6F2R - chains C and D of the 7 polymer chains in the assembly; structure by X-ray diffraction, 3.90 A resolution.

== Chain C ==
Name: HspB2, Heat shock protein beta-2
Organism: Homo sapiens
UniProt: Q16082 (HSPB2_HUMAN); residues 66-182 here = UniProt positions 66-182
Sequence (203 residues; numbered 20 to 182 plus 65 insertion-coded residues; 25 numbers in that range are skipped by the numbering (no residue carries them; nothing is unmodelled there); the number before each row is that of its first residue; a row labelled like 43A-43Z holds insertion residues (43A, then the next letters in order); X marks 21 residues of unknown identity (built as UNK)):
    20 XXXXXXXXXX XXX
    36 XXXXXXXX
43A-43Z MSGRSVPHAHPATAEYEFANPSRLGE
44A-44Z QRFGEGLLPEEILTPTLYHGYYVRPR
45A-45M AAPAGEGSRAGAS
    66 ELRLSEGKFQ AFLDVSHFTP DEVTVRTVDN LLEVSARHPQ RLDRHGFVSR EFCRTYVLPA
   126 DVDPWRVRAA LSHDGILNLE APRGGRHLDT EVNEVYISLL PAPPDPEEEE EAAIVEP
Not modelled in the structure: 43A-43Z, 44A-44Z, 45A-45M, 166-182

== Chain D ==
Name: Heat shock protein beta-2
Organism: Homo sapiens
UniProt: Q16082 (HSPB2_HUMAN); residues 1-182 here = UniProt positions 1-182
Sequence (182 residues; each row starts with the number of its first residue):
     1 MSGRSVPHAH PATAEYEFAN PSRLGEQRFG EGLLPEEILT PTLYHGYYVR PRAAPAGEGS
    61 RAGASELRLS EGKFQAFLDV SHFTPDEVTV RTVDNLLEVS ARHPQRLDRH GFVSREFCRT
   121 YVLPADVDPW RVRAALSHDG ILNLEAPRGG RHLDTEVNEV YISLLPAPPD PEEEEEAAIV
   181 EP
Not modelled in the structure: 1-69, 150-182

== How chain C and chain D interact ==
Pairs across the interface (17; chain C residue first):
  Phe112(C) - Arg119(D)
  Phe112(C) - Thr120(D)  hydrogen bond (backbone-backbone)
  Val113(C) - Cys118(D)
  Val113(C) - Arg119(D)
  Ser114(C) - Phe117(D)
  Ser114(C) - Cys118(D)  hydrogen bond (backbone-backbone)
  Arg115(C) - Glu116(D)
  Glu116(C) - Arg115(D)
  Glu116(C) - Glu116(D)  hydrogen bond (backbone-backbone)
  Phe117(C) - Ser114(D)
  Cys118(C) - Val113(D)
  Cys118(C) - Ser114(D)  hydrogen bond (backbone-backbone)
  Arg119(C) - Phe112(D)
  Arg119(C) - Val113(D)
  Thr120(C) - Gly111(D)
  Thr120(C) - Phe112(D)  hydrogen bond (backbone-backbone)
  Tyr121(C) - His110(D)
Other interface residues (no listed pair), chain C (11 interface residues in all): Val122
Other interface residues (no listed pair), chain D (20 interface residues in all): Phe77, Leu78, Asp79, His82, Phe83, Arg109, Ser137, His138, Asp139
Interface features reported in the paper:
  - interface residues, chain C: UNK_36(C)

== In short ==
The interface between chain C and chain D involves 11 residues on one side and 20 on the other; the contacts
include 5 hydrogen bonds. The backbones hydrogen-bond at Phe112(C)-Thr120(D), Ser114(C)-Cys118(D) and
Glu116(C)-Glu116(D). The paper reports the interface residue UNK_36(C).
Chain C is HspB2, Heat shock protein beta-2 and chain D is Heat shock protein beta-2, both from Homo sapiens;
the structure, A heterotetramer of human HspB2 and HspB3, was determined by X-ray diffraction.
